PDB entry 3LWE | X-ray diffraction, 2.05 A resolution | chain A

Chain A:
Molecule: M-phase phosphoprotein 8
Source organism: Homo sapiens
UniProtKB: Q99549 (MPP8_HUMAN); residues 0-61 here correspond to UniProt positions 55-116 (UniProt number = residue number + 55)
Amino-acid sequence (62 residues; numbered 0 to 61; the number before each row is that of its first residue; numbering starts at 0):
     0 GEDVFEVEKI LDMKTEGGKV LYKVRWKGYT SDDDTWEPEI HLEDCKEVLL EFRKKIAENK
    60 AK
Not modelled in the structure: 61
UniProt features mapped onto this chain:
  - region: Trp25 to Asp32 (Histone H3K9me3 binding)
  - site: Phe4 (Interaction with histone H3K9me3)
  - modified residue: Ser30 (Phosphoserine)
What the authors report for this chain:
  - self-association interface (contacts with another copy of this molecule): Asp11, Met12, Lys13, Thr14, Glu15, Gly16, Gly17, Lys54, Ile55, Asn58

In short:
The paper reports a self-association interface involving Asp11, Met12 and Lys13 among others.
Chain A is M-phase phosphoprotein 8 (Homo sapiens); the structure, The crystal structure of MPP8, was
determined by X-ray diffraction (same publication as 3R93).
